PDB entry 4FL1 | X-ray diffraction, 1.79 A resolution | chain A

# Chain A
Name: Tyrosine-protein kinase SYK
From: Homo sapiens
Notes: EC 2.7.10.2
Reference sequence: P43405 (KSYK_HUMAN); residues 356-635 here = UniProt positions 356-635
Sequence (291 residues; each row starts with the number of its first residue):
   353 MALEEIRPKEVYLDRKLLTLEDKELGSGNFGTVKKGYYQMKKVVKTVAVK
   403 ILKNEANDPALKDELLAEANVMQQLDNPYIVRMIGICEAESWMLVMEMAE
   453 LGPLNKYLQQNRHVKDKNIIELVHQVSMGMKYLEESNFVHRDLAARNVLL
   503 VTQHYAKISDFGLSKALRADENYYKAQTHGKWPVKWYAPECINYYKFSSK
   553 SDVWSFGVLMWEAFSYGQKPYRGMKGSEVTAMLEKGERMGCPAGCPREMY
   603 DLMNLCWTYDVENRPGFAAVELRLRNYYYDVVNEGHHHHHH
Not modelled in the structure: 353-362, 406-410, 636-643
Differences from the reference sequence: expression tag (353-355, 636-643)
Residues lining bound ligands: AMP-PNP (ANP; phosphoaminophosphonic acid-adenylate ester): L377, G378, S379, G380, N381, F382, V385, A400, K402, V433, M448, E449, M450, A451, P455, N499, L501, D512
UniProt features mapped onto this chain:
  - active site: D494 (Proton acceptor)
  - binding site (ATP): L377 to V385, K402
  - modified residue: Y364 (Phosphotyrosine), S379 (Phosphoserine), T384 (Phosphothreonine), Y484 (Phosphotyrosine), Y507 (Phosphotyrosine), Y525 (Phosphotyrosine), Y526 (Phosphotyrosine), T530 (Phosphothreonine), Y546 (Phosphotyrosine), S579 (Phosphoserine), T582 (Phosphothreonine), Y629 (Phosphotyrosine), Y630 (Phosphotyrosine), Y631 (Phosphotyrosine)
  - natural variant: M450 (M450I: In IMD82), S550 (S550F: In IMD82; S550Y: In IMD82)
  - mutagenesis: Y630 (Y630F: Loss of interaction with BLNK)

# In short
Bound to chain A: AMP-PNP. Curated annotation (UniProt) lists active-site residue D494, 10 ATP-binding
residues and one mutagenesis site.
Chain A is Tyrosine-protein kinase SYK (Homo sapiens); the structure, Structural and Biophysical
Characterization of the Syk Activation Switch, was determined by X-ray diffraction together with 4FL2 and 4FL3
from the same study.
